5TSX - chains D and M of the 9 polymer chains in the assembly; structure by X-ray diffraction, 1.90 A resolution.

[Chain D]
Name: HIV-1 CA protein
Organism: Human immunodeficiency virus type 1 group M subtype B (isolate NY5)
UniProtKB: P12493 (GAG_HV1N5); residues 1-231 here correspond to UniProt positions 133-363 (UniProt number = residue number + 132)
Amino-acid sequence (231 residues; each row starts with the number of its first residue):
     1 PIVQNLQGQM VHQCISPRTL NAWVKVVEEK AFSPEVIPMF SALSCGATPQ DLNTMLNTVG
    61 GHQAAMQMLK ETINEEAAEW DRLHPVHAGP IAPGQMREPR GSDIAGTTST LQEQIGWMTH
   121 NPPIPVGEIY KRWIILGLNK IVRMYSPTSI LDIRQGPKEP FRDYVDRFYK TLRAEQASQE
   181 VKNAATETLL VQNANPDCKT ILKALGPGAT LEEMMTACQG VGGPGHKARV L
Disordered / not traced: 88-92, 220-231
Differences from the reference sequence: engineered mutation C14 (Ala146 in P12493), C45 (Glu177 in P12493), A184 (Trp316 in P12493), A185 (Met317 in P12493)

[Chain M]
Name: Nuclear pore complex protein Nup153
UniProtKB: P49790 (NU153_HUMAN), isoform P49790-2; residues 1407-1429 here correspond to UniProt positions 1365-1387 (UniProt number = residue number - 42)
Amino-acid sequence (23 residues; numbered 1407 to 1429; the number before each row is that of its first residue):
  1407 TNNSPSGVFT FGANSSTPAA SAQ
Disordered / not traced: 1407-1409, 1421-1429

[Chain D / chain M interface]
Residue-residue contacts - 18 pairs, chain D then chain M:
  P34(D) with V1414(M)
  I37(D) with V1414(M), hydrophobic; F1415(M), hydrophobic
  P38(D) with V1414(M); F1415(M), hydrophobic
  S41(D) with F1415(M)
  N139(D) with P1411(M); G1413(M)
  K140(D) with P1411(M)
  R143(D) with S1410(M); P1411(M)
  R173(D) with V1414(M), hydrogen bond (side chain-backbone); T1416(M)
  Q176(D) with P1411(M); S1412(M), hydrogen bond (backbone-backbone); G1413(M), hydrogen bond (side chain-backbone); V1414(M)
  A177(D) with S1412(M), hydrogen bond (backbone-side chain)
Interface residues without a listed pair, chain D (13 interface residues in all): V142, S178, K182

[Summary]
13 residues of chain D and 7 residues of chain M are in contact, with 4 hydrogen bonds. Polar contacts include
R173(D)-V1414(M), Q176(D)-G1413(M) and A177(D)-S1412(M).
Here chain D is HIV-1 CA protein (Human immunodeficiency virus type 1 group M subtype B (isolate NY5)) and
chain M is Nuclear pore complex protein Nup153. Entry 5TSX (HIV-1 CA hexamer with NUP153 peptide - P1 crystal
form) was determined by X-ray diffraction.
